Entry 3HGJ (X-ray diffraction, 2.00 A resolution); this record covers chains A and D.

Chain A (and D):
Protein: Chromate reductase
Organism: Thermus scotoductus
Notes: EC 1.6.99.1; chain D of this document is another copy of the same molecule, construct and numbering; everything in this record applies to it too
Reference sequence: B0JDW3 (B0JDW3_THESC); residue numbers follow UniProt; this construct covers 1-349
Amino-acid sequence (349 residues; row label = number of the first residue in the row):
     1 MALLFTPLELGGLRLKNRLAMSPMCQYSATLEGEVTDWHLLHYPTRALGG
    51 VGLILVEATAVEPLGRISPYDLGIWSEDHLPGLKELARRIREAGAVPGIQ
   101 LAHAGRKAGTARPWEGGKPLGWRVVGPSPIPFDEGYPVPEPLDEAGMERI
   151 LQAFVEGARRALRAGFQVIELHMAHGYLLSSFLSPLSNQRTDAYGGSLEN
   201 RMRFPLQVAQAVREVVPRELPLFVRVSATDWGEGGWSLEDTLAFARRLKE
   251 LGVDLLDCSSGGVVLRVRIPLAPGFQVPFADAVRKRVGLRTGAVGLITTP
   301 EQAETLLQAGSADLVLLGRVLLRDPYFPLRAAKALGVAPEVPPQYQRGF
Disordered / not traced: 1
Small-molecule neighbours:
  - FMN (flavin mononucleotide): Ser22, Pro23, Met24, Cys25, Glu57, Ala58, Gln100, His172, His175, Arg225, Val294, Gly295, Leu296, Ile297, Leu317, Gly318, Arg319
  - P-hydroxybenzaldehyde (HBA): Cys25, Tyr27, Ile67, His172, His175, Tyr177
What the authors report for this chain:
  - binding site for P-hydroxybenzaldehyde: Tyr27, His172, His175, Tyr177
  - catalytic residues: His172, His175 (proposed by the authors, not directly observed)
  - catalytic residues: Tyr177
  - mutagenesis - Y177F: decreased catalytic activity
  - mutagenesis - Y177F: unchanged binding to 2-cyclohexenone

Interface between chain A and chain D:
Contacting residue pairs (44; chain A residue first):
  Gln26(A) - Gln344(D)
  Gln26(A) - Tyr345(D)
  Ser28(A) - Gln344(D)  hydrogen bond
  Trp38(A) - Leu48(D)  hydrophobic
  Trp38(A) - Gln344(D)
  Trp38(A) - Tyr345(D)
  Leu41(A) - Leu41(D)  hydrophobic
  Leu41(A) - Thr45(D)
  Leu41(A) - Leu48(D)  hydrophobic
  His42(A) - Tyr345(D)  hydrogen bond
  Thr45(A) - Leu41(D)
  Thr45(A) - Thr45(D)  hydrogen bond
  Arg46(A) - Tyr326(D)  hydrogen bond
  Arg46(A) - Tyr345(D)  hydrogen bond
  Leu48(A) - Leu41(D)  hydrophobic
  Arg89(A) - Asp37(D)  salt bridge
  Trp114(A) - Pro343(D)
  Trp114(A) - Gln344(D)
  Arg319(A) - Arg347(D)
  Leu322(A) - Tyr326(D)
  Leu322(A) - Tyr345(D)  hydrophobic
  Arg323(A) - Tyr326(D)
  Arg323(A) - Gly348(D)  hydrogen bond (side chain-backbone)
  Arg323(A) - Phe349(D)
  Pro325(A) - Tyr326(D)
  Tyr326(A) - Arg46(D)  hydrogen bond
  Tyr326(A) - Leu322(D)
  Tyr326(A) - Arg323(D)
  Tyr326(A) - Pro325(D)
  Pro342(A) - Trp38(D)  hydrophobic
  Pro343(A) - Trp114(D)  hydrophobic
  Gln344(A) - Gln26(D)
  Gln344(A) - Ser28(D)  hydrogen bond
  Gln344(A) - Trp38(D)
  Gln344(A) - Trp114(D)
  Tyr345(A) - Gln26(D)
  Tyr345(A) - Trp38(D)  hydrophobic
  Tyr345(A) - His42(D)  hydrogen bond
  Tyr345(A) - Arg46(D)  hydrogen bond
  Tyr345(A) - Leu322(D)  hydrophobic
  Arg347(A) - Arg319(D)
  Gly348(A) - Arg323(D)  hydrogen bond (backbone-side chain)
  Phe349(A) - Leu322(D)
  Phe349(A) - Arg323(D)
Also at the interface, not in a pair above, chain A (25 interface residues in all): Asp37, Pro113, Gln346
Also at the interface, not in a pair above, chain D (26 interface residues in all): Pro44, Arg89, Pro113, Lys333, Pro342

Summary:
Chain A and chain D form an interface of 25 and 26 residues respectively, with 11 hydrogen bonds and 1 salt
bridge. Polar pairs include Arg89(A)-Asp37(D), Ser28(A)-Gln344(D) and His42(A)-Tyr345(D). Bound to chain A:
flavin mononucleotide and P-hydroxybenzaldehyde. The paper reports catalytic residues His172(A), His175(A) and
Tyr177(A); Y177F of chain A reduces catalytic activity.
Both chains are Chromate reductase (Thermus scotoductus). Entry 3HGJ (Old Yellow Enzyme from Thermus
scotoductus SA-01 complexed with p-hydroxy-benzaldehyde) was determined by X-ray diffraction together with
3HF3 from the same study.
